9H38 - chains A and F of the 3 polymer chains in the assembly; structure by X-ray diffraction, 2.29 A resolution.

Chain A (and F):
Name: Flagellar hook-length control protein FliK
Source organism: Bacillus thuringiensis
Notes: chain F of this document is another copy of the same molecule, construct and numbering; everything in this record applies to it too
UniProt: A0A9X6QBI1 (A0A9X6QBI1_BACTU); residues 39-179 here correspond to UniProt positions 48-188 (UniProt number = residue number + 9)
Chain sequence (148 residues; row label = number of the first residue in the row):
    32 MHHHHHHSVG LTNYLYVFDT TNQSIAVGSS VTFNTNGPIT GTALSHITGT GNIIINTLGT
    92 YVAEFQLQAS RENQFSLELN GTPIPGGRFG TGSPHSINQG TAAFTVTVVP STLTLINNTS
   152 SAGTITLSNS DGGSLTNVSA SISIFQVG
Disordered / not traced: 32-39 (chain F: 32-42)
Construct notes: initiating methionine (32); expression tag (33-38)

How chain A and chain F interact:
Pairs across the interface (57):
  T91(A) - P69(F)
  V93(A) - Y45(F)  hydrophobic
  V93(A) - S174(F)
  E103(A) - G163(F)
  N104(A) - G163(F)
  Q105(A) - D162(F)
  Q105(A) - G163(F)
  Q105(A) - G164(F)
  Q105(A) - S165(F)  hydrogen bond (side chain-backbone)
  Q105(A) - L166(F)  hydrogen bond (side chain-backbone)
  Q105(A) - N168(F)  hydrogen bond
  P116(A) - F49(F)
  G117(A) - Y47(F)  hydrogen bond (backbone-side chain)
  G117(A) - F49(F)
  G117(A) - V169(F)
  R119(A) - L166(F)
  R119(A) - T167(F)  hydrogen bond (side chain-backbone)
  R119(A) - N168(F)
  R119(A) - V169(F)  hydrogen bond (backbone-backbone)
  F120(A) - Y47(F)
  F120(A) - Q97(F)
  F120(A) - N168(F)
  F120(A) - V169(F)  hydrophobic
  G121(A) - Q99(F)
  G121(A) - D162(F)
  G121(A) - N168(F)  hydrogen bond (backbone-side chain)
  T122(A) - Q99(F)
  T122(A) - H126(F)
  T122(A) - D162(F)
  T122(A) - G163(F)
  G123(A) - Q99(F)
  G123(A) - H126(F)  hydrogen bond (backbone-backbone)
  G123(A) - D162(F)  hydrogen bond (backbone-side chain)
  S124(A) - P125(F)  hydrogen bond (side chain-backbone)
  S124(A) - H126(F)  hydrogen bond (side chain-backbone)
  S124(A) - S127(F)
  S127(A) - S127(F)
  I128(A) - I128(F)  hydrophobic
  Q130(A) - E95(F)
  Q130(A) - I128(F)
  Q130(A) - Q130(F)
  T132(A) - Y47(F)  hydrogen bond (backbone-side chain)
  T132(A) - E95(F)  hydrogen bond
  T132(A) - S174(F)
  A133(A) - Y47(F)
  A134(A) - Y45(F)
  A134(A) - Y47(F)
  A134(A) - P69(F)
  F135(A) - P69(F)  hydrophobic
  N149(A) - L166(F)
  T150(A) - G164(F)
  T150(A) - S165(F)  hydrogen bond (backbone-backbone)
  T150(A) - L166(F)
  S151(A) - G163(F)
  S152(A) - G163(F)  hydrogen bond (backbone-backbone)
  S152(A) - G164(F)
  V178(A) - T43(F)
Other interface residues (no listed pair), chain A (29 interface residues in all): G118, T136, F176, G179
Other interface residues (no listed pair), chain F (25 interface residues in all): T71, S172, F176

Overview:
Chain A and chain F form an interface of 29 and 25 residues respectively, with 15 hydrogen bonds. Polar pairs
include Q105(A)-S165(F), Q105(A)-L166(F) and Q105(A)-N168(F).
Both chains are Flagellar hook-length control protein FliK (Bacillus thuringiensis). Entry 9H38 (C-terminal
domain of the F-ENA tip fibrillum F-BclA from Bacillus thuringiensis) was determined by X-ray diffraction,
deposited together with 9H3D and 9I0Y.
